8OYI - chains A and E of the 9 polymer chains in the assembly; structure by electron microscopy, 2.19 A resolution.

# Chain A (and E)
Molecule: Particulate methane monooxygenase alpha subunit
Organism: Methylococcus capsulatus str. Bath
Notes: EC 1.14.18.3; chain E of this document is another copy of the same molecule, construct and numbering; everything in this record applies to it too
Reference sequence: G1UBD1 (PMOB_METCA); residue numbers follow UniProt; this construct covers 1-414
Amino-acid sequence (414 residues; numbered 1 to 414; the number before each row is that of its first residue):
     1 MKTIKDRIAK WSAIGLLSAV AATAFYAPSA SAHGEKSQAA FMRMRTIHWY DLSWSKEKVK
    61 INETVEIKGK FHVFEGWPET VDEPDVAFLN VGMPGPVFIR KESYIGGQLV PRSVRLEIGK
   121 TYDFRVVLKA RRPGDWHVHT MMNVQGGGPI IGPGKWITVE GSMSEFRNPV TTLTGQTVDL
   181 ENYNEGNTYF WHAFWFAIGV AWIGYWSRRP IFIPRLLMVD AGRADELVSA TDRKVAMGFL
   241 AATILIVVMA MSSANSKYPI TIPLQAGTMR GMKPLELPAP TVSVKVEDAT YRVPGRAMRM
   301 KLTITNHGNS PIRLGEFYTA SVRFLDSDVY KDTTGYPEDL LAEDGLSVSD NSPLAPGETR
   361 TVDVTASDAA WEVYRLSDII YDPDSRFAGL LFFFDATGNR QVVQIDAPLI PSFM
Disordered / not traced: 1-32
UniProt features mapped onto this chain:
  - binding site (Cu cation): His33, His48, His72, His137, His139
  - mutagenesis: His48 (H48N: Impairs activity of soluble pmoB construct), His137 (H137A: Abolishes activity of soluble pmoB construct; when associated with A-139), His139 (H139A: Abolishes activity of soluble pmoB construct; when associated with A-137)
Bound ions: Cu ion site 1: His33, His137, His139; Cu ion site 2: His48, His72, Gln404
Residues lining bound ligands: diundecyl phosphatidyl choline (PLC): Val248, Met251, Asn255, Thr261

# Chain A / chain E interface
Pairs across the interface (31; chain A residue first):
  Glu75(A) - Arg270(E)  hydrogen bond (backbone-side chain)
  Gly76(A) - Arg270(E)
  Trp77(A) - Arg270(E)
  Glu79(A) - Gly267(E)
  Glu79(A) - Thr268(E)  hydrogen bond
  Glu83(A) - Arg115(E)  salt bridge
  Glu83(A) - Arg270(E)  salt bridge
  Ile118(A) - Arg270(E)
  Ile380(A) - Ile262(E)
  Ile380(A) - Pro263(E)
  Tyr381(A) - Pro263(E)
  Asp382(A) - Pro263(E)
  Asp382(A) - Gln265(E)  hydrogen bond (backbone-side chain)
  Pro383(A) - Pro263(E)
  Pro383(A) - Leu264(E)
  Pro383(A) - Gln265(E)
  Pro383(A) - Ala266(E)  hydrogen bond (backbone-backbone)
  Asp384(A) - Arg112(E)  salt bridge
  Asp384(A) - Gln265(E)
  Asp384(A) - Ala266(E)
  Ser385(A) - Gln265(E)  hydrogen bond (backbone-side chain)
  Arg386(A) - Arg112(E)
  Arg386(A) - Thr268(E)
  Arg386(A) - Met269(E)
  Ile410(A) - Leu173(E)  hydrophobic
  Pro411(A) - Leu173(E)
  Phe413(A) - Leu173(E)  hydrophobic
  Phe413(A) - Ile260(E)  hydrophobic
  Met414(A) - Leu173(E)
  Met414(A) - Thr174(E)
  Met414(A) - Gly175(E)
Other interface residues (no listed pair), chain E (16 interface residues in all): Val86

# Overview
17 residues of chain A face 16 of chain E across their interface, with 5 hydrogen bonds and 3 salt bridges.
Polar pairs include Glu83(A)-Arg115(E), Glu83(A)-Arg270(E) and Asp384(A)-Arg112(E). Ligands of chain A:
diundecyl phosphatidyl choline.
Chain A and chain E are both Particulate methane monooxygenase alpha subunit (Methylococcus capsulatus str.
Bath); the structure, particulate methane monooxygenase with 2,2,2-trifluoroethanol bound, was determined by
electron microscopy (same publication as 8SR5, 8SQW, 8SR1, 8SR2 and 8SR4).
